PDB entry 2NVY | X-ray diffraction, 3.40 A resolution | chains B and I of the 10 polymer chains in the assembly

[Chain B]
Name: DNA-directed RNA polymerase II 140 kDa polypeptide
From: Saccharomyces cerevisiae
Notes: EC 2.7.7.6
UniProtKB: P08518 (RPB2_YEAST); residues 1-1224 here = UniProt positions 1-1224
Chain sequence (1224 residues; each row starts with the number of its first residue):
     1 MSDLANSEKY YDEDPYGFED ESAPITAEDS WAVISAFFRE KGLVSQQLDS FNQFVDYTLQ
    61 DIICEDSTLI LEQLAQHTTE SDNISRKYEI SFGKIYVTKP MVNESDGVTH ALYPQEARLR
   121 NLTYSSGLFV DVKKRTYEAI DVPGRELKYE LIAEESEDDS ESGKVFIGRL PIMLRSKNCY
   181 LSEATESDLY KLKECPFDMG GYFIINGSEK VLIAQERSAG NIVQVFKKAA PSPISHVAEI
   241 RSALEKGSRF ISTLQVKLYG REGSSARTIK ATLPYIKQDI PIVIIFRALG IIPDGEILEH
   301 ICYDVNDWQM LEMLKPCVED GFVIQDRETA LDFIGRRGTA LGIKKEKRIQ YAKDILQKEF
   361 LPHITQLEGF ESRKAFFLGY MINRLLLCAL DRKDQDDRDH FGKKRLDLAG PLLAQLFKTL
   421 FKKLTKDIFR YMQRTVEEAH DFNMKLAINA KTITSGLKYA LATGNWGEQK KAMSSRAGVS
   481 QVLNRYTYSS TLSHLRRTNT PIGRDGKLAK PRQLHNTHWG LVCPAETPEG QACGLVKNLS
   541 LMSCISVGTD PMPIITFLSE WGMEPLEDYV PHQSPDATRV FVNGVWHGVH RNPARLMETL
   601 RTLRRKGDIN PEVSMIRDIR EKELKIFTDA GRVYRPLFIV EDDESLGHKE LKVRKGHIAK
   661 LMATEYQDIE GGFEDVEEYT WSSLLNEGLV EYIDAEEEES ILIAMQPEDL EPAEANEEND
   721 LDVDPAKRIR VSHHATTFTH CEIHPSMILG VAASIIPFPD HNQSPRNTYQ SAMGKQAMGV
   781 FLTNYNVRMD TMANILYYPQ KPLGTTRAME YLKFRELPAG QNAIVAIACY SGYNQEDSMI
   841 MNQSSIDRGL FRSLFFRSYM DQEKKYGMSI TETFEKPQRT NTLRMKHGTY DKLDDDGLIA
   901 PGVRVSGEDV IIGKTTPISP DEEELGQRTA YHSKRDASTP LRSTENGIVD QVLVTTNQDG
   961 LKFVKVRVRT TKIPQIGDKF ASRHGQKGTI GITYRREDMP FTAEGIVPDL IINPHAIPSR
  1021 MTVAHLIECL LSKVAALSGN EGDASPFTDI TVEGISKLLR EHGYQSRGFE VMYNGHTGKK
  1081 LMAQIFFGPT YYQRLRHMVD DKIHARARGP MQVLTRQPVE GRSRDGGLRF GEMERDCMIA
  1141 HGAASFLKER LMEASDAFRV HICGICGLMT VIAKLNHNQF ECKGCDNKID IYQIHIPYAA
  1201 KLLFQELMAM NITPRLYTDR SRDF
Disordered / not traced: 1-17, 71-88, 139-163, 438-445, 468-476, 503-508, 669-677, 713-721, 920-932, 1111-1126
Metal / ion sites: Zn2+: Cys-1163, Cys-1166, Cys-1182, Cys-1185

[Chain I]
Name: DNA-directed RNA polymerase II subunit 9
From: Saccharomyces cerevisiae
Notes: EC 2.7.7.6
UniProtKB: P27999 (RPB9_YEAST); residues 1-122 here = UniProt positions 1-122
Chain sequence (122 residues; numbered 1 to 122; the number before each row is that of its first residue):
     1 MTTFRFCRDC NNMLYPREDK ENNRLLFECR TCSYVEEAGS PLVYRHELIT NIGETAGVVQ
    61 DIGSDPTLPR SDRECPKCHS RENVFFQSQQ RRKDTSMVLF FVCLSCSHIF TSDQKNKRTQ
   121 FS
UniProt features mapped onto this chain:
  - zinc finger: Cys-7 to Cys-32 (C4-type), Ser-71 to Thr-111 (TFIIS-type)
  - binding site (Zn(2+)): Cys-7, Cys-10, Cys-29, Cys-32, Cys-75, Cys-78, Cys-103, Cys-106
  - modified residue: Ser-40 (Phosphoserine)
Metal / ion sites: Zn2+ site 1: Cys-7, Cys-10, Cys-29, Cys-32; Zn2+ site 2: Cys-75, Cys-103, Cys-106

[Interface between chain B and chain I]
Contacting residue pairs (55; chain B residue first):
  Pro-293(B) with Cys-10(I); Asn-11(I); Asn-12(I)
  Asp-294(B) with Asn-11(I), hydrogen bond (backbone-backbone); Asn-12(I), hydrogen bond; Met-13(I), hydrogen bond (side chain-backbone)
  Gly-295(B) with Phe-6(I); Asn-11(I), hydrogen bond (backbone-backbone)
  Glu-296(B) with Asn-11(I)
  Leu-298(B) with Phe-6(I), hydrophobic; Met-13(I), hydrophobic
  Trp-308(B) with Met-1(I); Thr-2(I); Arg-45(I); Glu-47(I)
  Gln-309(B) with Glu-47(I); Thr-50(I); Ile-52(I)
  Leu-311(B) with Phe-4(I), hydrophobic
  Glu-312(B) with Tyr-44(I)
  Lys-315(B) with Phe-4(I); Met-13(I)
  Val-318(B) with Met-13(I), hydrophobic; Tyr-15(I)
  Glu-319(B) with Tyr-15(I)
  Phe-322(B) with Arg-30(I)
  Gln-325(B) with Asn-12(I), hydrogen bond
  Leu-390(B) with Arg-92(I)
  Asp-391(B) with Arg-91(I), hydrogen bond (backbone-backbone); Arg-92(I)
  Arg-392(B) with Ile-52(I), hydrogen bond (side chain-backbone); Gln-89(I); Arg-91(I)
  Lys-393(B) with Arg-91(I)
  Asp-394(B) with Arg-91(I), salt bridge
  Ala-594(B) with Asp-61(I)
  Arg-617(B) with Asp-61(I), salt bridge; Ser-64(I)
  Ile-619(B) with Val-59(I); Asp-61(I); Ile-62(I); Ser-64(I); Asp-65(I)
  Arg-620(B) with Gly-57(I); Asp-65(I); Leu-68(I); Phe-86(I); Gln-89(I), hydrogen bond
  Glu-699(B) with Thr-67(I)
  Ser-700(B) with Pro-66(I); Thr-67(I)
  Ile-701(B) with Thr-67(I)
  Leu-702(B) with Pro-66(I)
  Thr-737(B) with Pro-66(I)
  Thr-739(B) with Pro-66(I)
Interface residues without a listed pair, chain B (32 interface residues in all): Arg-287, Pro-593, Lys-622
Interface residues without a listed pair, chain I (33 interface residues in all): Thr-3, Thr-31, Val-43, Arg-70, Gln-90

[In short]
32 residues of chain B and 33 residues of chain I are in contact, with 8 hydrogen bonds and 2 salt bridges.
Among the polar pairs are Asp-394(B)/Arg-91(I), Arg-617(B)/Asp-61(I) and Asp-294(B)/Asn-12(I). Curated
annotation (UniProt) lists 8 Zn2+-binding residues on chain I.
Here chain B is DNA-directed RNA polymerase II 140 kDa polypeptide and chain I is DNA-directed RNA polymerase
II subunit 9, both from Saccharomyces cerevisiae. Entry 2NVY (RNA Polymerase II form II in 150 mM Mn+2) was
determined by X-ray diffraction together with 2E2H, 2E2I, 2E2J, 2NVQ, 2NVT, 2NVX, 2NVZ and 2YU9 from the same
study.
